8DR0 - chains C and F of the 10 polymer chains in the assembly; structure by electron microscopy, 2.42 A resolution.

== Chain C ==
Protein: Replication factor C subunit 3
Organism: Saccharomyces cerevisiae
Reference sequence: P38629 (RFC3_YEAST); aligned to UniProt positions 1-339 over residues 1-339 (the alignment contains insertions or deletions, so no single offset holds)
Amino-acid sequence (339 residues; each row starts with the number of its first residue):
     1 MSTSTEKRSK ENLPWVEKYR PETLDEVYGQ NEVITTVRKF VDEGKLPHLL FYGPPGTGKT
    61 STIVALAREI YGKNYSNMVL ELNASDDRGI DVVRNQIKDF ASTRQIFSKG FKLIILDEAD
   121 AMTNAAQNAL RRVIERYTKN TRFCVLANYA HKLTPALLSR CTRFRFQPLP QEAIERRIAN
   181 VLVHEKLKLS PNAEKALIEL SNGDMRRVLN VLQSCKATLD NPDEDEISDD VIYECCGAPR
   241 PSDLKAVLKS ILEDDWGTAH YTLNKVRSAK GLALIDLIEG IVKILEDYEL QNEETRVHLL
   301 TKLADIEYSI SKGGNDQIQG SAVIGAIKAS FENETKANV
Disordered / not traced: 1-6, 337-339
Bound ions: Mg2+: Thr60 (together with ATP-gamma-S)
Small-molecule neighbours:
  - ATP-gamma-S (AGS; phosphothiophosphoric acid-adenylate ester), molecule 1: Val16, Tyr19, Arg20, Pro21, Glu26, Val27, Tyr28, Pro54, Pro55, Gly56, Thr57, Gly58, Lys59, Thr60, Ser61, Glu118, Asn148, Leu169, Arg177, Met205, Arg206, Leu209
  - ATP-gamma-S (AGS), molecule 2: Arg131, Glu135, Ala156, Arg160
Swiss-Prot annotation at these positions:
  - binding site (ATP): Val16 to Tyr19, Arg20, Tyr28, Gly53 to Ser61, Asn148, Arg206
  - modified residue: Ser2 (N-acetylserine)

== Chain F ==
Protein: Proliferating cell nuclear antigen
Organism: Saccharomyces cerevisiae
Reference sequence: A0A6B7JGY6 (A0A6B7JGY6_YEASX); residues 1-258 here = UniProt positions 1-258
Amino-acid sequence (277 residues; each row starts with the number of its first residue; numbers below 1 keep their minus sign (Met-18 is residue -18)):
   -18 MGSSHHHHHH SSGLVPRASM LEAKFEEASL FKRIIDGFKD CVQLVNFQCK EDGIIAQAVD
    42 DSRVLLVSLE IGVEAFQEYR CDHPVTLGMD LTSLSKILRC GNNTDTLTLI ADNTPDSIIL
   102 LFEDTKKDRI AEYSLKLMDI DADFLKIEEL QYDSTLSLPS SEFSKIVRDL SQLSDSINIM
   162 ITKETIKFVA DGDIGSGSVI IKPFVDMEHP ETSIKLEMDQ PVDLTFGAKY LLDIIKGSSL
   222 SDRVGIRLSS EAPALFQFDL KSGFLQFFLA PKFNDEE
Disordered / not traced: -18 to -2, 257-258
Construct notes: expression tag (-18 to 0)

== Chain C / chain F interface ==
Residue-residue contacts (38; chain C residue first):
  Lys7(C) with Asp120(F); Asp122(F), salt bridge
  Asn74(C) with Leu126(F)
  Ser76(C) with Arg44(F), hydrogen bond (backbone-side chain)
  Asn77(C) with Val40(F); Arg44(F); Leu126(F)
  Val79(C) with Arg44(F)
  Leu80(C) with Asp42(F)
  Asn95(C) with Lys210(F)
  Gln96(C) with Asp42(F), hydrogen bond (side chain-backbone); Ser43(F)
  Asp99(C) with Val45(F); Lys210(F), salt bridge; Tyr211(F), hydrogen bond
  Phe100(C) with Ser43(F); Arg44(F)
  Ser102(C) with Lys253(F), hydrogen bond; Phe254(F), hydrogen bond (backbone-backbone)
  Thr103(C) with Val45(F); Ala251(F); Pro252(F); Lys253(F); Phe254(F)
  Arg104(C) with Ala251(F); Pro252(F), hydrogen bond (backbone-backbone); Phe254(F)
  Ile106(C) with Arg44(F); Val45(F); Leu46(F); Pro234(F); Ala251(F), hydrophobic
  Phe107(C) with Leu126(F), hydrophobic
  Lys109(C) with Glu232(F), hydrogen bond (side chain-backbone); Ala233(F)
  Lys139(C) with Asp256(F)
  Asn140(C) with Phe254(F); Asp256(F)
Interface residues without a listed pair, chain C (21 interface residues in all): Ala101, Gln105, Lys112
Interface residues without a listed pair, chain F (23 interface residues in all): Leu47, Asp124, Phe249, Asn255

== Overview ==
Chain C and chain F form an interface of 21 and 23 residues respectively, with 7 hydrogen bonds and 2 salt
bridges. Among the polar pairs are Lys7(C)-Asp122(F), Asp99(C)-Lys210(F) and Ser76(C)-Arg44(F). Chain C binds
ATP-gamma-S. From UniProt: 17 ATP-binding residues on chain C.
Here chain C is Replication factor C subunit 3 and chain F is Proliferating cell nuclear antigen, both from
Saccharomyces cerevisiae. Entry 8DR0 (Closed state of RFC:PCNA bound to a 3' ss/dsDNA junction) was determined
by electron microscopy together with 8DQW, 8DQX, 8DQZ, 8DR1, 8DR3, 8DR4 and 3 further entries from the same
study.
